PDB entry 5F4P | X-ray diffraction, 2.60 A resolution | chains D and A

# Chain D (and A)
Name: ENVELOPE GLYCOPROTEIN GP120 of HIV-1 clade C
Organism: Human immunodeficiency virus 1
Notes: chain A of this document is another copy of the same molecule, construct and numbering; everything in this record applies to it too
Sequence (350 residues; row label = number of the first residue in the row; note: 93 numbers in that range are skipped by the numbering (no residue carries them; nothing is unmodelled there)):
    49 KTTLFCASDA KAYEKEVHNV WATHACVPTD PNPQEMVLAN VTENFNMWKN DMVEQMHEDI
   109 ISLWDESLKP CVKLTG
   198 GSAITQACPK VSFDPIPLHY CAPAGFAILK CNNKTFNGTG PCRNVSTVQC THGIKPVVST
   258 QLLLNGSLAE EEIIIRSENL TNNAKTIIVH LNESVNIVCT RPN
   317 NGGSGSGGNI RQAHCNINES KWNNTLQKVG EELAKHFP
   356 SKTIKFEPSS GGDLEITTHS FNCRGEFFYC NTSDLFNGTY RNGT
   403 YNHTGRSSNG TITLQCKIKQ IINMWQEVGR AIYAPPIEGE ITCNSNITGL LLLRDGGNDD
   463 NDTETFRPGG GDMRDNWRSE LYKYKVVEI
Not modelled in the structure: 317-324, 458-463, 491
Cystine bridges: Cys-54/Cys-74, Cys-119/Cys-205, Cys-218/Cys-247, Cys-228/Cys-239, Cys-296/Cys-331, Cys-378/Cys-445, Cys-385/Cys-418
Ligand contacts:
  - 5VG (N'-[(1R,2R)-2-(carbamimidamidomethyl)-5-(methylaminomethyl)-2,3-dihydro-1H-inden-1-yl]-N-(4-chloranyl-3-fluoranyl-phenyl)ethanediamide): Trp-112, Val-255, Ser-256, Thr-257, Glu-370, Ile-371, Ser-375, Phe-376, Asn-377, Phe-382, Ile-424, Asn-425, Met-426, Trp-427, Glu-429, Val-430, Gly-431, Gly-472, Gly-473, Asp-474, Met-475
  - N-acetylglucosamine (NAG; 2-acetamido-2-deoxy-beta-D-glucopyranose), molecule 1: Asp-211, Pro-212, Leu-261, Asn-262, Phe-376, Asn-377, Cys-445, Asn-446, Ser-447
  - N-acetylglucosamine (NAG), molecule 2: Asn-234, Thr-236, Pro-238, Ile-272, Ser-274, Leu-277, His-352
  - N-acetylglucosamine (NAG), molecule 3: Glu-268, Glu-269, Asn-289, Lys-344, Glu-347
  - N-acetylglucosamine (NAG), molecule 4: Glu-275, Asn-276, Thr-278, Asn-279
  - N-acetylglucosamine (NAG), molecule 5: Glu-362, Pro-363, Asp-389, Asn-392, Thr-406, Gly-407, Arg-408
  - N-acetylglucosamine (NAG), molecule 6: Leu-369, Thr-372, Thr-373, Asn-386, Ser-388
From the paper describing this entry:
  - binding site for 5VG: Met-426, Gly-431, Asp-474

# Chain D / chain A interface
Residue-residue contacts - 7 pairs, chain D then chain A:
  Asp-57(D) with Tyr-61(A); Lys-63(A), salt bridge
  Pro-214(D) with Tyr-61(A), hydrophobic
  Lys-231(D) with Glu-442(A), salt bridge
  Lys-252(D) with Tyr-61(A)
  Glu-442(D) with Pro-79(A); Asn-80(A)
Interface residues without a listed pair, chain D (6 interface residues in all): Thr-444

# Summary
The interface between chain D and chain A involves 6 residues on one side and 5 on the other; the contacts
include 2 salt bridges. Polar contacts include Asp-57(D)/Lys-63(A) and Lys-231(D)/Glu-442(A). Bound to chain
D: 6 copies of N-acetylglucosamine and compound 5VG. From the paper: a binding site for 5VG at Met-426(D),
Gly-431(D) and Asp-474(D).
Both chains are ENVELOPE GLYCOPROTEIN GP120 of HIV-1 clade C (Human immunodeficiency virus 1). Entry 5F4P
(HIV-1 gp120 complex with BNM-III-170) was determined by X-ray diffraction together with 5F4L, 5F4R and 5F4U
from the same study.
